PDB entry 4MH2 | X-ray diffraction, 2.20 A resolution | chains F and G of the 12 polymer chains in the assembly

# Chain F (and G)
Molecule: Thioredoxin-dependent peroxide reductase, mitochondrial
Organism: Bos taurus
Notes: EC 1.11.1.15; chain G of this document is another copy of the same molecule, construct and numbering; everything in this record applies to it too
UniProtKB: P35705 (PRDX3_BOVIN); residues 1-195 here correspond to UniProt positions 63-257 (UniProt number = residue number + 62)
Amino-acid sequence (220 residues; row label = number of the first residue in the row; numbers below 1 keep their minus sign (Met-24 is residue -24)):
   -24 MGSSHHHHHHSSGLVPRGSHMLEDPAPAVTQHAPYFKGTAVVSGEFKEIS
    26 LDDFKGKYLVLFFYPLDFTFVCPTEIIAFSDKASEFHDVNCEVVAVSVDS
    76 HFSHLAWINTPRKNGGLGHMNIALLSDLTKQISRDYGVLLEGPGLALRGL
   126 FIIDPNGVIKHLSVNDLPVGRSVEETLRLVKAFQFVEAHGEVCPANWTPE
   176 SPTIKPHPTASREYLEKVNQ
Unresolved in the structure: -24 to -1, 165-195 (chain G: -24 to 0, 165-195)
Differences from the reference sequence: expression tag (-24 to 0); engineered mutation Leu190 (Phe252 in P35705)
Curated features (UniProtKB/Swiss-Prot):
  - active site: Cys47 (Cysteine sulfenic acid (-SOH) intermediate)
  - modified residue: Lys22 (N6-succinyllysine), Lys30 (N6-acetyllysine), Thr85 (Phosphothreonine)
From the paper describing this entry:
  - mutagenesis - F190L: unchanged catalytic activity
  - catalytic residues: Cys47, Arg123, Cys168 (citing earlier work)
  - self-association interface (contacts with another copy of this molecule); pairs are residue here / residue on that copy: Glu116-Lys88
  - contacts within the chain: Cys47-Arg123

# How chain F and chain G interact
Pairs across the interface - 29 pairs, chain F then chain G:
  Phe21(F) - Phe45(G)  hydrophobic
  Leu41(F) - Ser75(G)
  Leu41(F) - Phe77(G)  hydrophobic
  Asp42(F) - Phe77(G)
  Phe43(F) - Phe43(G)  hydrophobic
  Phe43(F) - Phe77(G)
  Phe43(F) - Ser78(G)
  Phe43(F) - Ala81(G)  hydrophobic
  Thr44(F) - Phe77(G)
  Phe45(F) - Phe21(G)  hydrophobic
  Phe45(F) - Leu80(G)  hydrophobic
  Asp74(F) - Ser78(G)
  Phe77(F) - Leu41(G)  hydrophobic
  Phe77(F) - Asp42(G)
  Phe77(F) - Phe43(G)
  Phe77(F) - Thr44(G)
  Ser78(F) - Ser78(G)  hydrogen bond
  Leu80(F) - Phe45(G)  hydrophobic
  Ala81(F) - Phe43(G)  hydrophobic
  Leu103(F) - Lys105(G)  hydrogen bond (backbone-side chain)
  Leu103(F) - Pro118(G)
  Leu103(F) - Gly119(G)
  Thr104(F) - Gly117(G)
  Thr104(F) - Pro118(G)
  Lys105(F) - Leu103(G)  hydrogen bond (side chain-backbone)
  Gly117(F) - Thr104(G)
  Pro118(F) - Leu103(G)
  Pro118(F) - Thr104(G)
  Gly119(F) - Leu103(G)
Interface residues without a listed pair, chain F (20 interface residues in all): Val73, Ser75, Leu120
Interface residues without a listed pair, chain G (20 interface residues in all): Val73, Asp74, Leu120

# In short
Chain F and chain G each contribute 20 residues to their interface; the contacts include 3 hydrogen bonds.
Among the polar pairs are Ser78(F)-Ser78(G) and Leu103(F)-Lys105(G). Curated annotation (UniProt) lists
active-site residue Cys47(F) on chain F. The paper reports catalytic residues Cys47(F), Arg123(F) and
Cys168(F); F190L of chain F leaves catalytic activity unchanged.
Both chains are Thioredoxin-dependent peroxide reductase, mitochondrial (Bos taurus). Entry 4MH2 (Crystal
structure of Bovine Mitochondrial Peroxiredoxin III) was determined by X-ray diffraction, deposited together
with 4MH3.
